PDB entry 5B1M | X-ray diffraction, 2.34 A resolution | chains B and J of the 10 polymer chains in the assembly

# Chain B
Molecule: Histone H4
From: Mus musculus
Reference sequence: P62806 (H4_MOUSE); residues 0-102 here correspond to UniProt positions 1-103 (UniProt number = residue number + 1)
Sequence (106 residues; each row starts with the number of its first residue; numbers below 1 keep their minus sign (Gly-3 is residue -3)):
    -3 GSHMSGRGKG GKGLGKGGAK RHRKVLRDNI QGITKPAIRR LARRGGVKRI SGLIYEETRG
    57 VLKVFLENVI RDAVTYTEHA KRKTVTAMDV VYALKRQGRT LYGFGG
Not modelled in the structure: -3 to 24
Construct notes: expression tag (-3 to -1)
Swiss-Prot annotation at these positions:
  - DNA-binding region: Lys16 to Lys20
  - modified residue: Ser1 (N-acetylserine), Arg3 (Asymmetric dimethylarginine), Lys5 (N6-(2-hydroxyisobutyryl)lysine), Lys8 (N6-(2-hydroxyisobutyryl)lysine), Lys12 (N6-(2-hydroxyisobutyryl)lysine), Lys16 (N6-(2-hydroxyisobutyryl)lysine), Lys20 (N6,N6,N6-trimethyllysine), Lys31 (N6-(2-hydroxyisobutyryl)lysine), Lys44 (N6-(2-hydroxyisobutyryl)lysine), Ser47 (Phosphoserine), Tyr51 (Phosphotyrosine), Lys59 (N6-(2-hydroxyisobutyryl)lysine), Lys77 (N6-(2-hydroxyisobutyryl)lysine), Lys79 (N6-(2-hydroxyisobutyryl)lysine), Thr80 (Phosphothreonine), Tyr88 (Phosphotyrosine), Lys91 (N6-(2-hydroxyisobutyryl)lysine)
  - cross-link (Glycyl lysine isopeptide (Lys-Gly)): Lys12 (interchain with G-Cter in SUMO2), Lys20 (interchain with G-Cter in SUMO2), Lys31 (interchain with G-Cter in SUMO2), Lys59 (interchain with G-Cter in SUMO2), Lys79 (interchain with G-Cter in SUMO2), Lys91 (interchain with G-Cter in SUMO2)

# Chain J
Molecule: 146-nt DNA strand
From: Homo sapiens
Sequence (146 nucleotides; numbered 147 to 292; the number before each row is that of its first residue):
   147 ATCAATATCC ACCTGCAGAT TCTACCAAAA GTGTATTTGG AAACTGCTCC ATCAAAAGGC
   207 ATGTTCAGCT GAATTCAGCT GAACATGCCT TTTGATGGAG CAGTTTCCAA ATACACTTTT
   267 GGTAGAATCT GCAGGTGGAT ATTGAT

# Interface between chain B and chain J
Pairs across the interface - 12 pairs, chain B then chain J:
  Arg35(B) with DA228(J), salt bridge to the phosphate
  Arg45(B) with DG227(J), hydrogen bond to the sugar; DA228(J), phosphate contact
  Ile46(B) with DG227(J), sugar contact; DA228(J), hydrogen bond to the phosphate
  Ser47(B) with DG227(J), phosphate contact
  Gly48(B) with DG227(J), hydrogen bond to the phosphate
  Arg78(B) with DA248(J), phosphate contact
  Lys79(B) with DC247(J), salt bridge to the phosphate; DA248(J), hydrogen bond to the phosphate
  Thr80(B) with DC247(J), phosphate contact; DA248(J), hydrogen bond to the phosphate
Other interface residues (no listed pair), chain B (9 interface residues in all): Arg39
Other interface residues (no listed pair), chain J (6 interface residues in all): DT226, DA229

# In short
9 residues of chain B and 6 residues of chain J are in contact; the contacts include 5 hydrogen bonds and 2
salt bridges. Polar pairs include Arg45(B)-DG227(J), Ile46(B)-DA228(J) and Gly48(B)-DG227(J). From UniProt: a
DNA-binding region on chain B.
Here chain B is Histone H4 (Mus musculus) and chain J is a 146-nt DNA strand (Homo sapiens). Entry 5B1M (The
mouse nucleosome structure containing H3.1) was determined by X-ray diffraction together with 5B1L from the
same study.
